PDB entry 6PYF | X-ray diffraction, 1.73 A resolution | chain A

[Chain A]
Protein: Sex hormone-binding globulin
Organism: Homo sapiens
Reference sequence: P04278 (SHBG_HUMAN); residues 1-205 here correspond to UniProt positions 30-234 (UniProt number = residue number + 29)
Amino-acid sequence (205 residues; numbered 1 to 205; the number before each row is that of its first residue):
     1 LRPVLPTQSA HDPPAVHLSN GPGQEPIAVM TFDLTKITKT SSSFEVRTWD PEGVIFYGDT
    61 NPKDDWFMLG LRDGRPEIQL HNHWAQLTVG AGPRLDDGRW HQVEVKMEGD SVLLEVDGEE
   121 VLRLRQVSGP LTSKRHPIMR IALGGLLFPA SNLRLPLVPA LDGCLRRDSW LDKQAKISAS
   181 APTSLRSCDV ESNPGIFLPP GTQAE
Disordered / not traced: 1-13, 189-205
Cystine bridges: Cys164-Cys188
Construct notes: engineered mutation Lys176 (Glu205 in P04278)
Ion coordination: Ca2+: Asp50, Glu52, Ala160
Small-molecule neighbours: estradiol (EST): Thr40, Ser41, Ser42, Phe56, Gly58, Asp59, Asp65, Phe67, Asn82, Val105, Met107, Val112, Ser128, Leu131, Lys134, Met139, Ile141, Trp170, Leu171
Curated features (UniProtKB/Swiss-Prot):
  - glycosylation: Thr7 (O-linked (GalNAc...) threonine)
From the paper describing this entry:
  - conformationally variable residues (side-chain flip): Trp84, Lys173
  - contacts within the chain: Lys173-Lys176 (water-mediated contact)
  - mutagenesis - E176K: increased binding to estradiol (citing earlier work)
  - conformationally variable residues: Lys173 (proposed by the authors, not directly observed)

[In short]
Chain A binds estradiol. The Ca2+ site is built by Asp50, Glu52 and Ala160. From the paper: E176K increases
binding to estradiol; conformational variability at Trp84 and Lys173.
Chain A is Sex hormone-binding globulin (Homo sapiens); the structure, Sex Hormone-binding globulin mutant
E176K in complex with Estradiol, was determined by X-ray diffraction together with 6PYB from the same study.
